Entry 5O64 (X-ray diffraction, 3.30 A resolution); this record covers chains C and H of the 4 polymer chains in the assembly.

== Chain C ==
Name: Photosynthetic reaction center cytochrome c subunit
Source organism: Blastochloris viridis
UniProtKB: P07173 (CYCR_BLAVI); residues 1-336 here correspond to UniProt positions 21-356 (UniProt number = residue number + 20)
Amino-acid sequence (336 residues; each row starts with the number of its first residue):
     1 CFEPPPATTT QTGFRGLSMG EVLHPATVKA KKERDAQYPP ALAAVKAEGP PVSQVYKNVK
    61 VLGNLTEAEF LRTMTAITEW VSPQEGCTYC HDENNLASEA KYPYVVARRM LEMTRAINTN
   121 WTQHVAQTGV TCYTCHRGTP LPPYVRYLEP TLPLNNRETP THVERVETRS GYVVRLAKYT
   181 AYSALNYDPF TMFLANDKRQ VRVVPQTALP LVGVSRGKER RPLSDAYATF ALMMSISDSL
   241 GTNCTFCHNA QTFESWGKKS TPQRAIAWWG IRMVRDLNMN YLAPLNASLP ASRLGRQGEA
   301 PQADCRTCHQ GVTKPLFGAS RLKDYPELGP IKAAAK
Unresolved in the structure: 333-336
UniProt features mapped onto this chain:
  - binding site (heme): M74, C87, C90, H91, M110, H124, C132, C135, H136, M233, C244, C247, H248, C305, C308, H309
  - site: C1 (Not N-palmitoylated)
  - lipidation: C1 (S-diacylglycerol cysteine)
Covalently attached groups: diacyl glycerol (DGA) linked to C1; heme c (HEC) linked to C87, C90, C132, C135, C244, C247, C305, C308
Ion coordination: heme c Fe (4 sites), coordinated by M74, H91, M110, H124, H136, M233, H248, H309
Residues lining bound ligands:
  - N-formylmethionine (FME): P210, L211, V212
  - heme c (HEC), molecule 1: Y56, K57, N58, V59, K60, V61, L62, F70, L71, M74, T75, I77, T78, V81, S82, G86, H91, L96, A97, Y104, A107, R108, L111
  - heme c (HEC), molecule 2: I77, V81, Y89, Y102, P103, V106, A107, M110, L111, M113, T114, I117, V130, T131, H136, P140, L141, P142, V145, L277, L282, L289, R293, P301, T307, L328
  - heme c (HEC), molecule 3: I117, H124, V125, A126, T128, G129, V130, L194, I236, L240, F246, Q263, I266, A267, G270, I271, M273, V274, L277, D304, H309, T313, K314, P315, G318
  - heme c (HEC), molecule 4: V201, R202, V203, V204, Q206, T229, F230, M233, M234, I236, S237, L240, T242, N243, F246, H248, F253, E254, W256, Q263, R264, A267, W268, I271, R272

== Chain H ==
Name: Reaction center protein H chain
Source organism: Blastochloris viridis
UniProtKB: P06008 (RCEH_BLAVI); residue numbers follow UniProt; this construct covers 2-258
Amino-acid sequence (257 residues; each row starts with the number of its first residue):
     2 YHGALAQHLD IAQLVWYAQW LVIWTVVLLY LRREDRREGY PLVEPLGLVK LAPEDGQVYE
    62 LPYPKTFVLP HGGTVTVPRR RPETRELKLA QTDGFEGAPL QPTGNPLVDA VGPASYAERA
   122 EVVDATVDGK AKIVPLRVAT DFSIAEGDVD PRGLPVVAAD GVEAGTVTDL WVDRSEHYFR
   182 YLELSVAGSA RTALIPLGFC DVKKDKIVVT SILSEQFANV PRLQSRDQIT LREEDKVSAY
   242 YAGGLLYATP ERAESLL
Unresolved in the structure: 46-53
Covalently attached groups: N-formylmethionine (FME) linked to Y2
Residues lining bound ligands: heptane-1,2,3-triol (HTO): H3, G4, A5

== Chain C / chain H interface ==
Residue-residue contacts (12):
  T207(C) with Y2(H)
  L209(C) with Y2(H); H3(H); D11(H)
  P210(C) with Y2(H); H3(H), hydrogen bond (backbone-backbone)
  L211(C) with Y2(H), hydrophobic; H3(H)
  V212(C) with Y2(H); H3(H)
  S215(C) with H3(H)
  R216(C) with H3(H), hydrogen bond
Also at the interface, not in a pair above, chain C (8 interface residues in all): G213
Also at the interface, not in a pair above, chain H (5 interface residues in all): G4, A5

== Overview ==
The interface between chain C and chain H involves 8 residues on one side and 5 on the other; the contacts
include 2 hydrogen bonds. Polar contacts include R216(C)-H3(H) and P210(C)-H3(H). Bound to chain C:
N-formylmethionine. Chain H binds heptane-1,2,3-triol.
Here chain C is Photosynthetic reaction center cytochrome c subunit and chain H is Reaction center protein H
chain, both from Blastochloris viridis. Entry 5O64 (From macrocrystals to microcrystals: a strategy for
membrane protein serial crystallography) was determined by X-ray diffraction (same publication as 5NJ4 and
5O4C).
